PDB entry 9UHT | electron microscopy, 2.89 A resolution | chains D and F of the 10 polymer chains in the assembly

Chain D:
Protein: Non-structural protein 8
From: Severe acute respiratory syndrome coronavirus 2
UniProtKB: P0DTD1 (R1AB_SARS2); residues 1-198 here correspond to UniProt positions 3943-4140 (UniProt number = residue number + 3942)
Sequence (198 residues; row label = number of the first residue in the row):
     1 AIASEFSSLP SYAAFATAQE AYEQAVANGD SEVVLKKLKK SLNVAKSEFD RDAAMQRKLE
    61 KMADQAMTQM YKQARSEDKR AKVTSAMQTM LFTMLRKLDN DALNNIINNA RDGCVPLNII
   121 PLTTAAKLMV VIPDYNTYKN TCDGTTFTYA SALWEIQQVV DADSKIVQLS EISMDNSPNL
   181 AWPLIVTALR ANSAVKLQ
Not modelled in the structure: 1-5, 193-198
Swiss-Prot annotation at these positions:
  - site: Gln198 (Cleavage)

Chain F:
Protein: Helicase nsp13
From: Severe acute respiratory syndrome coronavirus 2
Notes: EC 3.6.4.12, 3.6.4.13
UniProtKB: P0DTD1 (R1AB_SARS2); residues 1-593 here correspond to UniProt positions 5325-5917 (UniProt number = residue number + 5324)
Sequence (593 residues; row label = number of the first residue in the row):
     1 AVGACVLCNS QTSLRCGACI RRPFLCCKCC YDHVISTSHK LVLSVNPYVC NAPGCDVTDV
    61 TQLYLGGMSY YCKSHKPPIS FPLCANGQVF GLYKNTCVGS DNVTDFNAIA TCDWTNAGDY
   121 ILANTCTERL KLFAAETLKA TEETFKLSYG IATVREVLSD RELHLSWEVG KPRPPLNRNY
   181 VFTGYRVTKN SKVQIGEYTF EKGDYGDAVV YRGTTTYKLN VGDYFVLTSH TVMPLSAPTL
   241 VPQEHYVRIT GLYPTLNISD EFSSNVANYQ KVGMQKYSTL QGPPGTGKSH FAIGLALYYP
   301 SARIVYTACS HAAVDALCEK ALKYLPIDKC SRIIPARARV ECFDKFKVNS TLEQYVFCTV
   361 NALPETTADI VVFDEISMAT NYDLSVVNAR LRAKHYVYIG DPAQLPAPRT LLTKGTLEPE
   421 YFNSVCRLMK TIGPDMFLGT CRRCPAEIVD TVSALVYDNK LKAHKDKSAQ CFKMFYKGVI
   481 THDVSSAINR PQIGVVREFL TRNPAWRKAV FISPYNSQNA VASKILGLPT QTVDSSQGSE
   541 YDYVIFTQTT ETAHSCNVNR FNVAITRAKV GILCIMSDRD LYDKLQFTSL EIP
Not modelled in the structure: 204-207, 337-339
Metal / ion sites: Zn2+ site 1: Cys5, Cys8, Cys26, Cys29; Zn2+ site 2: Cys16, Cys19, His33, His39; Zn2+ site 3: Cys50, Cys55, Cys72, His75
Swiss-Prot annotation at these positions:
  - binding site (Zn(2+)): Cys5, Cys8, Cys16, Cys19, Cys26, Cys29, His33, His39, Cys50, Cys55, Cys72, His75
  - binding site (a ribonucleoside 5'-triphosphate): Gly282 to Ser289

Interface between chain D and chain F:
Residue-residue contacts - 11 pairs, chain D then chain F:
  Lys58(D) with Ile79(F)
  Met62(D) with Leu65(F); Gly66(F); Phe81(F), hydrophobic
  Ala63(D) with Phe81(F), hydrophobic
  Ala66(D) with Leu65(F), hydrophobic
  Met67(D) with Phe90(F), hydrophobic
  Met70(D) with Leu92(F), hydrophobic
  Tyr71(D) with Leu92(F), hydrophobic
  Gln73(D) with Val45(F); Asn46(F), hydrogen bond
Other interface residues (no listed pair), chain D (10 interface residues in all): Leu59, Ala74
Other interface residues (no listed pair), chain F (11 interface residues in all): Tyr70, Ser80, Gly91

Overview:
10 residues of chain D face 11 of chain F across their interface, with 1 hydrogen bond. Its one
hydrogen-bonded contact is Gln73(D)-Asn46(F). UniProt lists 12 Zn2+-binding residues and 8 ribonucleoside
5'-triphosphate-binding residues on chain F.
Here chain D is Non-structural protein 8 and chain F is Helicase nsp13, both from Severe acute respiratory
syndrome coronavirus 2. Entry 9UHT (SARS-CoV-2 E-RTC in complex with RNA-nsp9 and GMPPNP) was determined by
electron microscopy.
